7AQQ - chains N and d of the 21 polymer chains in the assembly; structure by electron microscopy, 3.06 A resolution.

[Chain N]
Name: NADH-ubiquinone oxidoreductase chain 2
Organism: Arabidopsis thaliana
Notes: EC 7.1.1.2
UniProtKB: O05000 (NU2M_ARATH); numbering as in UniProt (aligned over 1-499)
Sequence (499 residues; numbered 1 to 499; the number before each row is that of its first residue):
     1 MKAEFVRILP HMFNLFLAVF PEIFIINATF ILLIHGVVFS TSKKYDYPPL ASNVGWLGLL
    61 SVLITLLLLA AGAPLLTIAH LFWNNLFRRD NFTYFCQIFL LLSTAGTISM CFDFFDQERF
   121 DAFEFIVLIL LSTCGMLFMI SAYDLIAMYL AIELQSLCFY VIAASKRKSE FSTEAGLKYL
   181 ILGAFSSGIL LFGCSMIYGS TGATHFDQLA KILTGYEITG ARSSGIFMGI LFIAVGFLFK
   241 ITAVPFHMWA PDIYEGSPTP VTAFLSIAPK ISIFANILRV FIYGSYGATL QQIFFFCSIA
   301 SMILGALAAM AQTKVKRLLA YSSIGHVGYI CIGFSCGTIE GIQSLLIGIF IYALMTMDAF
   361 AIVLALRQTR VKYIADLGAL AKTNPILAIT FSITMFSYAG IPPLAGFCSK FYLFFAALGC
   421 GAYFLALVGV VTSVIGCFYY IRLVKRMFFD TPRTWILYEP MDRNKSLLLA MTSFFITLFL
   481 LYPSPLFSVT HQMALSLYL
Disordered / not traced: 1-11
Disulfide bonds: C336-C420
Residues lining bound ligands:
  - Lauryl Maltose Neopentyl Glycol (LMN): L478, L481, Y482
  - phosphatidylcholine (PC7; (7S)-4-hydroxy-N,N,N-trimethyl-9-oxo-7-[(palmitoyloxy)methyl]-3,5,8-trioxa-4-phosphahexacosan-1-aminium 4-oxide): I31, I34, H35, F39, Y45
  - phosphatidylethanolamine (PTY): W56, L102, A105, G106, S109, L354, M357, R463, N464, L467, M471, F474, F475

[Chain d]
Name: Excitatory amino acid transporter
Organism: Arabidopsis thaliana
UniProtKB: Q94AL6 (Q94AL6_ARATH); residue numbers follow UniProt; this construct covers 1-81
Sequence (81 residues; each row starts with the number of its first residue):
     1 MPISATMVGA LLGLGTQMYS NALRKLPYMR HPWEHVVGMG LGAVFANQLV KWDVKLKEDL
    61 DVMLAKARAA NERRYFDEDR D
Disordered / not traced: 1, 77-81
Residues lining bound ligands:
  - Lauryl Maltose Neopentyl Glycol (LMN): I3, S4, A5, V8, G9, L12, G42, F45, A46, L49, V50, K51, D53, V54, K57
  - 1,2-dicaproyl-sn-phosphatidyl-L-serine (PSF): H31, W33, E34, V37
  - phosphatidylethanolamine (PTY): L12, G13, T16, Q17, R24, E34, V37, G38, L41, G42, F45

[Chain N / chain d interface]
Pairs across the interface (43):
  T383(N) - K25(d)  hydrogen bond (backbone-side chain)
  N384(N) - L23(d)
  N384(N) - K25(d)
  I386(N) - Y19(d)  hydrophobic
  I386(N) - A22(d)
  I386(N) - L23(d)  hydrophobic
  L387(N) - L23(d)  hydrophobic
  T390(N) - Y19(d)  hydrogen bond
  P460(N) - R24(d)
  M461(N) - R24(d)
  D462(N) - R24(d)
  R463(N) - R24(d)
  R463(N) - E34(d)  salt bridge
  S466(N) - S20(d)  hydrogen bond
  S466(N) - L23(d)
  S466(N) - R24(d)
  L467(N) - S20(d)
  L469(N) - L23(d)  hydrophobic
  A470(N) - T16(d)
  A470(N) - Y19(d)  hydrophobic
  M471(N) - T16(d)
  S473(N) - Y19(d)
  F474(N) - L12(d)
  F474(N) - G15(d)
  F474(N) - T16(d)
  L478(N) - L12(d)  hydrophobic
  Y482(N) - L49(d)  hydrophobic
  Y482(N) - D53(d)  hydrogen bond
  P485(N) - D53(d)
  P485(N) - L56(d)
  S488(N) - L56(d)
  S488(N) - L60(d)
  V489(N) - L56(d)
  H491(N) - L60(d)
  Q492(N) - L56(d)
  Q492(N) - D59(d)  hydrogen bond
  Q492(N) - L60(d)
  Q492(N) - M63(d)
  L495(N) - L60(d)  hydrophobic
  L495(N) - L64(d)  hydrophobic
  L495(N) - A67(d)  hydrophobic
  S496(N) - M63(d)
  L499(N) - K66(d)
Other interface residues (no listed pair), chain N (28 interface residues in all): F95, S484
Other interface residues (no listed pair), chain d (22 interface residues in all): H31, V50, W52

[Summary]
28 residues of chain N and 22 residues of chain d are in contact; the contacts include 5 hydrogen bonds and 1
salt bridge. Among the polar pairs are R463(N)-E34(d), T383(N)-K25(d) and T390(N)-Y19(d).
Here chain N is NADH-ubiquinone oxidoreductase chain 2 and chain d is Excitatory amino acid transporter, both
from Arabidopsis thaliana. Entry 7AQQ (Cryo-EM structure of Arabidopsis thaliana Complex-I (membrane core))
was determined by electron microscopy together with 7AQR, 7AQW, 7AR7, 7AR8, 7AR9, 7ARB, 7ARC and 7ARD from the
same study.
